Entry 7O71 (electron microscopy, 2.40 A resolution); this record covers chains B and H of the 42 polymer chains in the assembly.

== Chain B ==
Molecule: NADH dehydrogenase [ubiquinone] flavoprotein 1, mitochondrial
Organism: Yarrowia lipolytica
Notes: EC 7.1.1.2
UniProtKB: Q9UUU2 (Q9UUU2_YARLL); residues 1-488 here = UniProt positions 1-488
Amino-acid sequence (488 residues; row label = number of the first residue in the row):
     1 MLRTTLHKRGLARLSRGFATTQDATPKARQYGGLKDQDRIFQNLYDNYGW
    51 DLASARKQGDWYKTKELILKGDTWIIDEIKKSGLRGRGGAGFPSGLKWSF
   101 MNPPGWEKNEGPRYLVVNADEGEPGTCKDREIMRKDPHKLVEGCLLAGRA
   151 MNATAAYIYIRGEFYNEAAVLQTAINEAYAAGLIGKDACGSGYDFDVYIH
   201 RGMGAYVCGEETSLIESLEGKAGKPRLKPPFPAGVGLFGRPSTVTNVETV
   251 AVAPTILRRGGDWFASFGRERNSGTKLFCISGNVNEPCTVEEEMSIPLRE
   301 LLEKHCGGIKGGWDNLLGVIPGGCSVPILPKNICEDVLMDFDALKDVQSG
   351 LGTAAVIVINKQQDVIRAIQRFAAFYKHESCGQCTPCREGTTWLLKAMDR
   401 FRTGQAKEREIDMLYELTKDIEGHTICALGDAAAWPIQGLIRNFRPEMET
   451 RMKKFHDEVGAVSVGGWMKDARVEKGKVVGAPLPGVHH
Disordered / not traced: 1-29, 485-488
Bound ions: 4Fe-4S cluster Fe: C381, C384, C387, C427
Small-molecule neighbours:
  - FMN (flavin mononucleotide): G86, R87, G88, G89, A90, K97, N118, D120, E121, Y206, V207, G209, E210, E211, V244, T245, N246, T249, A428, L429
  - 4Fe-4S cluster (SF4): V207, P225, S380, C381, G382, Q383, C384, C387, R388, T425, I426, C427, L429, G430

== Chain H ==
Molecule: Subunit NUHM of NADH:Ubiquinone Oxidoreductase (Complex I)
Organism: Yarrowia lipolytica
Notes: EC 1.6.99.3
UniProtKB: Q9UUT9 (Q9UUT9_YARLL); numbering as in UniProt (aligned over 1-243)
Amino-acid sequence (243 residues; row label = number of the first residue in the row):
     1 MLRLIRPRLAALARPTTRAPQALNARTHIVSVHRNTENNNPSIPFEFSPE
    51 NMKRAEEVIAKYPPQYKKAAVMPLLDIGQRQLGYTSISVMNYVAKLLEMP
   101 PMRVYEVATFYTMYNRTPMGRYHLQICTTTPCQLCGSDGIMEAVQNTLNI
   151 KPGETTKDNLFTLSEVECLGACVNAPMMAINDDYYEDLTPEGTVKLLEDC
   201 KAGKMPTPGPENHVRRDCEPASGQKVLLSKEPHNVADFLQEGI
Disordered / not traced: 1-27
Bound ions: 2Fe-2S cluster Fe: C127, C132, C168, C172
Small-molecule neighbours: 2Fe-2S cluster (FES): C127, T129, P131, C132, C168, L169, G170, A171, C172, M177

== Chain B / chain H interface ==
Contacting residue pairs (136; chain B residue first):
  D36(B) - V226(H)
  D36(B) - L227(H)  hydrogen bond (side chain-backbone)
  D36(B) - H233(H)  hydrogen bond (backbone-side chain)
  Q37(B) - H233(H)  hydrogen bond (backbone-side chain)
  R39(B) - V226(H)
  R39(B) - L227(H)
  R39(B) - H233(H)
  Q42(B) - L227(H)
  Q42(B) - P232(H)
  Q42(B) - H233(H)  hydrogen bond (side chain-backbone)
  L44(B) - C218(H)  hydrophobic
  Y45(B) - C218(H)  hydrophobic
  Y45(B) - E219(H)
  Y45(B) - V226(H)  hydrophobic
  Y45(B) - L227(H)  hydrophobic
  N47(B) - R216(H)
  N47(B) - Q224(H)  hydrogen bond
  N47(B) - L227(H)  hydrogen bond (side chain-backbone)
  Y48(B) - L227(H)
  Y48(B) - S229(H)  hydrogen bond (side chain-backbone)
  Y48(B) - E231(H)
  Y48(B) - P232(H)
  K57(B) - N234(H)
  Q58(B) - H233(H)
  Q58(B) - N234(H)
  Q58(B) - V235(H)  hydrogen bond (backbone-backbone)
  G59(B) - N234(H)
  K63(B) - I243(H)
  E66(B) - I243(H)
  L67(B) - I243(H)
  K70(B) - G242(H)  hydrogen bond (side chain-backbone)
  W74(B) - Q240(H)
  E78(B) - Q240(H)
  Y114(B) - P63(H)
  E121(B) - G170(H)
  P124(B) - T129(H)
  P124(B) - C168(H)  hydrophobic
  G125(B) - C168(H)
  G125(B) - C172(H)  hydrogen bond (backbone-side chain)
  T126(B) - G170(H)
  T126(B) - C172(H)
  C127(B) - G170(H)
  C127(B) - C172(H)  hydrogen bond (side chain-backbone)
  C127(B) - V173(H)  hydrogen bond (side chain-backbone)
  R130(B) - G170(H)
  R130(B) - Y184(H)
  R130(B) - E186(H)  salt bridge
  E131(B) - D217(H)
  E131(B) - C218(H)
  R134(B) - D217(H)  salt bridge
  K135(B) - D217(H)  salt bridge
  Y157(B) - K61(H)  hydrogen bond (side chain-backbone)
  R161(B) - C168(H)  hydrogen bond (side chain-backbone)
  R161(B) - L169(H)
  R161(B) - G170(H)
  G162(B) - M113(H)
  E163(B) - M113(H)
  E163(B) - L169(H)
  E163(B) - Y184(H)  hydrogen bond (backbone-side chain)
  F164(B) - L169(H)
  F164(B) - Y184(H)
  Y165(B) - R80(H)
  Y165(B) - D182(H)
  N166(B) - D183(H)
  Y198(B) - K61(H)
  H200(B) - Y62(H)  hydrogen bond
  H200(B) - A69(H)
  H200(B) - P73(H)
  R201(B) - M72(H)
  R201(B) - D76(H)  salt bridge
  M203(B) - M72(H)  hydrophobic
  M203(B) - D76(H)
  M203(B) - Y111(H)
  M203(B) - T112(H)  hydrogen bond (backbone-backbone)
  M203(B) - M113(H)  hydrogen bond (backbone-backbone)
  M203(B) - Y114(H)  hydrophobic
  G204(B) - T112(H)  hydrogen bond (backbone-side chain)
  G204(B) - M113(H)  hydrogen bond (backbone-side chain)
  A205(B) - F110(H)  hydrophobic
  A205(B) - Y111(H)  hydrophobic
  C208(B) - Y111(H)  hydrophobic
  S217(B) - M72(H)
  S217(B) - Y111(H)
  L218(B) - A69(H)
  E219(B) - K68(H)  hydrogen bond (backbone-side chain)
  E219(B) - A69(H)
  G220(B) - A69(H)
  G220(B) - V71(H)
  G220(B) - V107(H)
  K221(B) - K68(H)
  K221(B) - Y111(H)  hydrogen bond (backbone-side chain)
  A222(B) - F110(H)  hydrophobic
  A222(B) - Y111(H)
  G223(B) - F110(H)
  G223(B) - Y111(H)  hydrogen bond (backbone-side chain)
  F238(B) - P63(H)
  F238(B) - Y66(H)  hydrophobic
  F238(B) - A69(H)  hydrophobic
  L257(B) - Q240(H)
  R258(B) - V235(H)
  R258(B) - L239(H)
  R258(B) - Q240(H)  hydrogen bond (backbone-backbone)
  R259(B) - H233(H)
  R259(B) - F238(H)
  G260(B) - Q240(H)
  S281(B) - P131(H)
  S281(B) - C172(H)  hydrogen bond (side chain-backbone)
  G282(B) - C135(H)  hydrogen bond (backbone-side chain)
  N283(B) - L134(H)  hydrogen bond (side chain-backbone)
  E286(B) - P220(H)
  E286(B) - S222(H)  hydrogen bond
  P287(B) - V173(H)
  P287(B) - R215(H)  hydrogen bond (backbone-side chain)
  P287(B) - P220(H)
  C288(B) - V173(H)
  C288(B) - C218(H)
  C288(B) - P220(H)
  T289(B) - V173(H)
  T289(B) - C218(H)  hydrogen bond (side chain-backbone)
  K304(B) - K225(H)
  I357(B) - P131(H)  hydrophobic
  V358(B) - L134(H)
  I359(B) - L134(H)  hydrophobic
  Q363(B) - L134(H)
  R367(B) - Q133(H)  hydrogen bond
  R367(B) - D138(H)  salt bridge
  A368(B) - T130(H)  hydrogen bond (backbone-side chain)
  R371(B) - T128(H)  hydrogen bond
  R371(B) - T129(H)
  R371(B) - T130(H)
  R371(B) - V166(H)
  R371(B) - E167(H)  salt bridge
  F372(B) - T130(H)
  F375(B) - E167(H)
  H378(B) - E167(H)
  E379(B) - E167(H)
Also at the interface, not in a pair above, chain B (86 interface residues in all): Y62, G122, Y159, E167, G202, V207, K224, C279, I280, V290, E291, H305, A374, C381
Also at the interface, not in a pair above, chain H (64 interface residues in all): Q79, A171, A221, L228, K230, A236

== Summary ==
Chain B and chain H form an interface of 86 and 64 residues respectively; the contacts include 33 hydrogen
bonds and 6 salt bridges. Polar contacts include R130(B)-E186(H), R134(B)-D217(H) and K135(B)-D217(H). Bound
to chain B: 4Fe-4S cluster and flavin mononucleotide.
Chain B is NADH dehydrogenase [ubiquinone] flavoprotein 1, mitochondrial and chain H is Subunit NUHM of
NADH:Ubiquinone Oxidoreductase (Complex I), both from Yarrowia lipolytica; the structure, Cryo-EM structure of
a respiratory complex I, was determined by electron microscopy (same publication as 7O6Y).
